3CT5 - chain A; structure by X-ray diffraction, 1.37 A resolution.

== Chain A ==
Name: Morphogenesis protein 1
From: Bacteriophage phi-29
UniProt: P15132 (VG13_BPPH2); residues 1-159 here = UniProt positions 1-159
Sequence (159 residues; numbered 1 to 159; the number before each row is that of its first residue):
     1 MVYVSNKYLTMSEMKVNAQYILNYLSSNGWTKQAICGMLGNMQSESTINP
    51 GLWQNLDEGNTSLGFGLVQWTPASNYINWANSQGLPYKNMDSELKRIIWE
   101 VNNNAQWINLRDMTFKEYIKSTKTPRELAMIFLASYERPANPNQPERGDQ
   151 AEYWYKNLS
UniProt features mapped onto this chain:
  - active site: Glu45 (For lysozyme-like glycosidase activity)
  - binding site (substrate): Glu45, Thr71, Gln106, Glu137 to Ala140

== Overview ==
From UniProt: active-site residue Glu45 and 7 substrate-binding residues.
Chain A is Morphogenesis protein 1 (Bacteriophage phi-29); the structure, Crystal and cryoEM structural
studies of a cell wall degrading enzyme in the bacteriophage phi29 tail, was determined by X-ray diffraction,
deposited together with 3CSQ, 3CSR, 3CSZ, 3CT0 and 3CT1.
